2VU1 - chains B and D of the 4 polymer chains in the assembly; structure by X-ray diffraction, 1.51 A resolution.

# Chain B (and D)
Protein: Acetyl-CoA acetyltransferase
From: Zoogloea ramigera
Notes: EC 2.3.1.9; chain D of this document is another copy of the same molecule, construct and numbering; everything in this record applies to it too
Reference sequence: P07097 (THIL_ZOORA); the construct has insertions or renumbered stretches relative to UniProt, so the offset changes along the chain: 1-10 = UniProt 2-11; 12-392 = UniProt 12-392
Sequence (392 residues; numbered 1 to 392; the number before each row is that of its first residue):
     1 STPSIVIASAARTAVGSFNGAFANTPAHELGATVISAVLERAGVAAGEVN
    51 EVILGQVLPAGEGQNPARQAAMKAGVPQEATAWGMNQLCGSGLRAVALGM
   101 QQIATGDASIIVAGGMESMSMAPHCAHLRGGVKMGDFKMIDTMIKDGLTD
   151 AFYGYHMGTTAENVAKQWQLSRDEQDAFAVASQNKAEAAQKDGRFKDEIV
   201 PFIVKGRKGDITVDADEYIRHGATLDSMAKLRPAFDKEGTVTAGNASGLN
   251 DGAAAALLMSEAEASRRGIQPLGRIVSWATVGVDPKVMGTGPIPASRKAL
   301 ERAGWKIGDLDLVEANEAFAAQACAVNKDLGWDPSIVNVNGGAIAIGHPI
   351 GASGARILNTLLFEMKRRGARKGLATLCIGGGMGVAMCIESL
Modified residues: Cys89 (s-hydroxycysteine; CSO)
Sequence notes: insertion (11); conflict Arg129 (Ala in P07097)
Small-molecule neighbours: pantothenyl-aminoethanol-11-pivalic acid (OPI): Ile144, Leu148, His156, Ala234, Phe235, Ala243, Ala246, Ser247, Gly248, Leu249, Ala318, Phe319, His348
Swiss-Prot annotation at these positions:
  - active site: Cys89 (Acyl-thioester intermediate), His348 (Proton acceptor), Cys378 (Proton acceptor)

# Chain B / chain D interface
Residue-residue contacts - 16 pairs, chain B then chain D:
  Leu128(B) with Gly131(D); Val132(D), hydrogen bond (backbone-backbone); Phe137(D), hydrophobic
  Arg129(B) with Gly131(D); Val132(D); Lys133(D), hydrogen bond (side chain-backbone); Met134(D)
  Gly131(B) with Leu128(D); Arg129(D); Gly130(D); Gly131(D)
  Val132(B) with Leu128(D), hydrogen bond (backbone-backbone); Arg129(D)
  Lys133(B) with Arg129(D), hydrogen bond (backbone-side chain)
  Met134(B) with Arg129(D)
  Phe137(B) with Leu128(D), hydrophobic
Other interface residues (no listed pair), chain B (8 interface residues in all): Gly130

# Summary
The chain B/chain D interface involves 8 residues from each chain, with 4 hydrogen bonds. Polar contacts
include Arg129(B)-Lys133(D) and Leu128(B)-Val132(D). Bound to chain B: pantothenyl-aminoethanol-11-pivalic
acid. From UniProt: 3 active-site residues on chain B.
Both chains are Acetyl-CoA acetyltransferase (Zoogloea ramigera). Entry 2VU1 (Biosynthetic thiolase from Z.
ramigera. Complex of with O-pantheteine- 11-pivalate) was determined by X-ray diffraction together with 2VTZ,
2VU0 and 2VU2 from the same study.
